Entry 5KAM (X-ray diffraction, 2.48 A resolution); this record covers chain A.

[Chain A]
Protein: Hypoxanthine-guanine phosphoribosyltransferase
Source organism: Trypanosoma brucei brucei
Notes: EC 2.4.2.8
Reference sequence: Q07010 (HPRT_TRYBB); residue numbers follow UniProt; this construct covers 1-210
Chain sequence (216 residues; row label = number of the first residue in the row; numbers below 1 keep their minus sign (His-5 is residue -5)):
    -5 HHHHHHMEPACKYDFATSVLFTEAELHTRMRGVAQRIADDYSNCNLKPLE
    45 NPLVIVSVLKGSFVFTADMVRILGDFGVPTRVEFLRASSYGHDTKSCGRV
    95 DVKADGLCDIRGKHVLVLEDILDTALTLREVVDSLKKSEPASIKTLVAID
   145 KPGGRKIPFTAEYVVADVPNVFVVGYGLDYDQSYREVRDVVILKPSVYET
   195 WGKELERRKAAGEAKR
Disordered / not traced: -5 to 10, 81-104, 193-210
Sequence notes: expression tag (-5 to 0)
Bound ions: Mg2+ site 1: Glu113, Asp114; Mg2+ site 2: Asp173 (together with sulfate ion)
Small-molecule neighbours: inosinic acid (IMP): Ile115, Asp117, Lys145, Val165, Phe166, Val167, Leu172, Asp173
Swiss-Prot annotation at these positions:
  - active site: Asp117 (Proton acceptor)
  - binding site (GMP): Lys54, Glu113 to Thr121, Lys145, Asp173
  - binding site (Mg(2+)): Asp173
What the authors report for this chain:
  - binding site for inosinic acid: Lys145, Phe166, Val167
  - binding site for sulfate ion: Lys54, Gly55, Arg179

[Overview]
Bound to chain A: inosinic acid. Glu113 and Asp114 form the Mg2+ site 1. Curated annotation (UniProt) lists
active-site residue Asp117, 12 GMP-binding residues and Mg2+-binding residue Asp173. The paper reports a
binding site for inosinic acid at Lys145, Phe166 and Val167; a binding site for sulfate ion at Lys54, Gly55
and Arg179.
Chain A is Hypoxanthine-guanine phosphoribosyltransferase (Trypanosoma brucei brucei); the structure,
Trypanosome brucei Hypoxanthine-guanine phosphoribosyltranferase in complex with Inosine 5' monophosphate, was
determined by X-ray diffraction, deposited together with 5JSQ, 5JV5, 5K51 and 5KAP.
